7SZ5 - chains A and B of the 4 polymer chains in the assembly; structure by electron microscopy, 3.60 A resolution.

== Chain A (and B) ==
Name: Epidermal growth factor receptor
Organism: Homo sapiens
Notes: EC 2.7.10.1; chain B of this document is another copy of the same molecule, construct and numbering; everything in this record applies to it too
UniProtKB: P00533 (EGFR_HUMAN); residues -23 to 1186 here correspond to UniProt positions 1-1210 (UniProt number = residue number + 24)
Amino-acid sequence (1210 residues; each row starts with the number of its first residue; numbers below 1 keep their minus sign (Met-23 is residue -23)):
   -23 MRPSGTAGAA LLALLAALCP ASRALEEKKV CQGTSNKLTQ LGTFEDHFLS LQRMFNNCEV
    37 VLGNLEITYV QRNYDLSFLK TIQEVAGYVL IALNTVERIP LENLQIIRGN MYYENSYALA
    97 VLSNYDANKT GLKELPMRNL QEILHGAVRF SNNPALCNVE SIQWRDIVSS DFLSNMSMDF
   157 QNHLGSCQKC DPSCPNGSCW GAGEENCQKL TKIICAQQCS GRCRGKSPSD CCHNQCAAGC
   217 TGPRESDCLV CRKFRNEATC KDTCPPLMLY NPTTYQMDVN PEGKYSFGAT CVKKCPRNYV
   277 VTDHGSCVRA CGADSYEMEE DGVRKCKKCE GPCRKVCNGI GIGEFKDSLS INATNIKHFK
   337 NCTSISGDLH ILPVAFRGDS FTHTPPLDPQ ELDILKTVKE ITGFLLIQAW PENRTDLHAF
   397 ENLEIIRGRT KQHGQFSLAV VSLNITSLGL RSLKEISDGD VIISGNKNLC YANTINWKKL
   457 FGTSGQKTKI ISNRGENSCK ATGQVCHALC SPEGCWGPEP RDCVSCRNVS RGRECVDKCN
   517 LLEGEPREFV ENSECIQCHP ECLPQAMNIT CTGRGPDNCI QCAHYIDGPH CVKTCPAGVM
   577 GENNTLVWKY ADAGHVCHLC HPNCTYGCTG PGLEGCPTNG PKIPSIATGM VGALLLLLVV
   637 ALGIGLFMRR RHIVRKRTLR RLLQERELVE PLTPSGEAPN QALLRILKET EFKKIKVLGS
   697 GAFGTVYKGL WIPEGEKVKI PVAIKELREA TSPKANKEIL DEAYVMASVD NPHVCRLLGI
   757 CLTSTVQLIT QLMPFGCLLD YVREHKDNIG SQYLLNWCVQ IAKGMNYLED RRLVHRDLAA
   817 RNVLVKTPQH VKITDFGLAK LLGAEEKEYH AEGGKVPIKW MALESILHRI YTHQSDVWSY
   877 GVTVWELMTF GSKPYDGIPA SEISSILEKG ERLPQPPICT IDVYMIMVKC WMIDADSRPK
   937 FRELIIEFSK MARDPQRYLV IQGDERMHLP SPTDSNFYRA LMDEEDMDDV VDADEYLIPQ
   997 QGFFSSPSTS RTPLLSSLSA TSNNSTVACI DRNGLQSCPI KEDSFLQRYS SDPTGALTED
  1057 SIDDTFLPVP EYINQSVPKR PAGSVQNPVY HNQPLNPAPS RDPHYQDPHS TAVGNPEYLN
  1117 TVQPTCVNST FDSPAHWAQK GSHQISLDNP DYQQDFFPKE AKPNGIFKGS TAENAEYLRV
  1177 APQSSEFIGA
Not modelled in the structure: -23 to 0, 615-1186 (chain B: -23 to 0, 501-1186)
Construct notes: conflict Asn232 (Asp256 in P00533)
Disulfide bonds: Cys7-Cys34, Cys133-Cys163, Cys166-Cys175, Cys170-Cys183, Cys191-Cys199, Cys195-Cys207, Cys208-Cys216, Cys212-Cys224, Cys227-Cys236, Cys240-Cys267, Cys271-Cys283, Cys287-Cys302, Cys305-Cys309, Cys313-Cys338, Cys446-Cys475, Cys482-Cys491, Cys486-Cys499, Cys502-Cys511, Cys515-Cys531, Cys534-Cys547, Cys538-Cys555, Cys558-Cys567, Cys571-Cys593, Cys596-Cys604, Cys600-Cys612
Curated features (UniProtKB/Swiss-Prot):
  - region: Leu664 to Leu680 (Important for dimerization, phosphorylation and activation)
  - active site: Asp813 (Proton acceptor)
  - binding site (ATP): Leu694 to Val702, Lys721, Thr766, Gln767, Asp831
  - site: Tyr992 (Important for interaction with PIK3C2B)
  - modified residue: Ser205 (Phosphoserine), Thr654 (Phosphothreonine), Thr669 (Phosphothreonine), Ser671 (Phosphoserine), Lys721 (N6-(2-hydroxyisobutyryl)lysine), Tyr845 (Phosphotyrosine), Ser967 (Phosphoserine), Ser971 (Phosphoserine), Tyr974 (Phosphotyrosine), Tyr992 (Phosphotyrosine), Ser1002 (Phosphoserine), Ser1015 (Phosphoserine), Thr1017 (Phosphothreonine), Ser1018 (Phosphoserine), Ser1040 (Phosphoserine), Tyr1045 (Phosphotyrosine), Ser1046 (Phosphoserine), Ser1047 (Phosphoserine), Ser1057 (Phosphoserine), Tyr1068 (Phosphotyrosine) and 5 more in UniProt
  - lipidation (S-palmitoyl cysteine): Cys1025, Cys1122
  - glycosylation (N-linked (GlcNAc...) asparagine): Asn32 (complex), Asn49, Asn104, Asn151, Asn172, Asn328, Asn337, Asn389, Asn420, Asn504, Asn544, Asn579, Asn599 (high mannose)
  - cross-link (Glycyl lysine isopeptide (Lys-Gly)): Lys692 (interchain with G-Cter in ubiquitin), Lys713 (interchain with G-Cter in ubiquitin), Lys730 (interchain with G-Cter in ubiquitin), Lys733 (interchain with G-Cter in ubiquitin), Lys843 (interchain with G-Cter in ubiquitin), Lys905 (interchain with G-Cter in ubiquitin), Lys936 (interchain with G-Cter in ubiquitin), Lys946 (interchain with G-Cter in ubiquitin)
Reported in the primary citation:
  - mutagenesis - L834R: increased catalytic activity

== How chain A and chain B interact ==
Residue-residue contacts - 38 pairs, chain A then chain B:
  Gln194(A) with Pro204(B), hydrogen bond (side chain-backbone)
  Ser205(A) with Gln194(B)
  Phe230(A) with Tyr246(B), hydrophobic
  Met244(A) with His280(B)
  Tyr246(A) with Ser262(B); Phe263(B); Gly264(B), hydrogen bond (side chain-backbone); Ser282(B); Cys283(B), hydrogen bond (side chain-backbone)
  Pro248(A) with Gly264(B); Ala265(B)
  Tyr251(A) with Phe263(B), hydrophobic; Tyr275(B); Cys283(B); Val284(B)
  Gln252(A) with Val284(B); Arg285(B); Ala286(B), hydrogen bond (side chain-backbone)
  Met253(A) with His280(B); Ser282(B)
  Ser262(A) with Tyr246(B), hydrogen bond (backbone-side chain)
  Phe263(A) with Tyr246(B); Tyr251(B), hydrophobic
  Gly264(A) with Tyr246(B), hydrogen bond (backbone-side chain); Pro248(B); Tyr251(B)
  Ala265(A) with Pro248(B)
  Asp279(A) with Asp279(B)
  His280(A) with Met244(B)
  Ser282(A) with Tyr246(B); Met253(B), hydrogen bond
  Cys283(A) with Tyr246(B), hydrogen bond (backbone-side chain); Tyr251(B)
  Val284(A) with Tyr251(B); Gln252(B)
  Arg285(A) with Tyr251(B)
  Ala286(A) with Gln252(B), hydrogen bond (backbone-side chain)
  Cys287(A) with Gln252(B)
Also at the interface, not in a pair above, chain A (26 interface residues in all): Asn86, Pro204, Thr249, Thr278, Gly288
Also at the interface, not in a pair above, chain B (25 interface residues in all): Asn86, Ser205, Phe230, Thr249, Thr250

== Summary ==
26 residues of chain A and 25 residues of chain B are in contact, with 9 hydrogen bonds. Polar contacts
include Gln194(A)-Pro204(B), Tyr246(A)-Gly264(B) and Tyr246(A)-Cys283(B). From UniProt: active-site residue
Asp813(A) and 13 ATP-binding residues on chain A. From the paper: L834R of chain A increases catalytic
activity.
Chain A and chain B are both Epidermal growth factor receptor (Homo sapiens); the structure, Cryo-EM structure
of the extracellular module of the full-length EGFR bound to TGF-alpha "tips-separated" conformation, was
determined by electron microscopy (same publication as 7SYD, 7SYE, 7SZ0, 7SZ1 and 7SZ7).
